5IZC - chains A and B of the 4 polymer chains in the assembly; structure by X-ray diffraction, 1.92 A resolution.

# Chain A (and B)
Name: Pteridine reductase
Source organism: Trypanosoma brucei brucei
Notes: EC 1.5.1.33; chain B of this document is another copy of the same molecule, construct and numbering; everything in this record applies to it too
UniProtKB: O76290 (O76290_TRYBB); numbering as in UniProt (aligned over 1-268)
Sequence (268 residues; each row starts with the number of its first residue):
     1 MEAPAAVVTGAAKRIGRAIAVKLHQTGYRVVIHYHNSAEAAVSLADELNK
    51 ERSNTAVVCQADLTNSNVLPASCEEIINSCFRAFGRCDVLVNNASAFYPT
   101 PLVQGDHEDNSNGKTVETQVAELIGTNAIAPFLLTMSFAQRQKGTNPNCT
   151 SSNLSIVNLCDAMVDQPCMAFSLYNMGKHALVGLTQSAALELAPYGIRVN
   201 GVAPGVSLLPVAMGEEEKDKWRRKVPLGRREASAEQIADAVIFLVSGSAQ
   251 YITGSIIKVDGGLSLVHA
Unresolved in the structure: 1, 104-112, 143-151 (chain B: 1, 104-113, 143-152)
Modified residues: Cys168 (s,S-(2-hydroxyethyl)thiocysteine; CME)
Residues lining bound ligands:
  - 6F4 (N~2~-[(thiophen-2-yl)methyl]-1,3,4-thiadiazole-2,5-diamine): Ser95, Phe97, Cys168, Tyr174, Val206, Leu209, Pro210, Met213, Trp221
  - NADP (NAP; NADP nicotinamide-adenine-dinucleotide phosphate): Gly10, Lys13, Arg14, Ile15, Gly16, His33, Tyr34, His35, Asn36, Ser37, Ala61, Asp62, Leu63, Thr64, Asn93, Ala94, Ser95, Ala96, Thr126, Asn127, Leu159, Cys160, Asp161, Tyr174, Lys178, Pro204, Gly205, Val206, Ser207, Leu208
From the paper describing this entry:
  - binding site for 6F4: Ser95, Phe97, Cys168, Tyr174, Val206, Leu209, Met213, Trp221
  - post-translational modification sites: Cys168

# Interface between chain A and chain B
Contacting residue pairs (52; chain A residue first):
  Gln186(A) - Leu265(B)
  Ala193(A) - Pro226(B)
  Ala193(A) - Leu227(B)
  Arg198(A) - Leu227(B)
  Val206(A) - Tyr251(B)  hydrogen bond (backbone-side chain)
  Val225(A) - Tyr251(B)
  Pro226(A) - Ala193(B)
  Leu227(A) - Ala193(B)
  Leu227(A) - Arg198(B)
  Leu227(A) - Gln250(B)
  Leu227(A) - Tyr251(B)
  Leu227(A) - Thr253(B)
  Arg230(A) - Tyr251(B)  hydrogen bond (backbone-side chain)
  Glu231(A) - Tyr251(B)
  Ala232(A) - Tyr251(B)  hydrogen bond (backbone-side chain)
  Gln236(A) - Tyr251(B)
  Asp239(A) - Ser248(B)
  Phe243(A) - Phe243(B)  hydrophobic
  Ser248(A) - Asp239(B)
  Gln250(A) - Leu227(B)
  Tyr251(A) - Val206(B)  hydrogen bond (side chain-backbone)
  Tyr251(A) - Val225(B)
  Tyr251(A) - Leu227(B)
  Tyr251(A) - Arg230(B)  hydrogen bond (side chain-backbone)
  Tyr251(A) - Glu231(B)
  Tyr251(A) - Ala232(B)  hydrogen bond (side chain-backbone)
  Tyr251(A) - Gln236(B)
  Tyr251(A) - Val259(B)
  Tyr251(A) - Asp260(B)
  Tyr251(A) - Gly261(B)  hydrogen bond (backbone-backbone)
  Ile252(A) - Lys258(B)
  Ile252(A) - Val259(B)  hydrophobic
  Thr253(A) - Asp260(B)
  Thr253(A) - Gly261(B)
  Thr253(A) - Gly262(B)
  Gly254(A) - Lys258(B)  hydrogen bond (backbone-side chain)
  Gly254(A) - Leu265(B)
  Ser255(A) - Lys258(B)  hydrogen bond (side chain-backbone)
  Ile257(A) - Ile257(B)  hydrophobic
  Lys258(A) - Ile252(B)
  Lys258(A) - Gly254(B)  hydrogen bond (side chain-backbone)
  Lys258(A) - Ser255(B)  hydrogen bond (backbone-side chain)
  Val259(A) - Tyr251(B)
  Asp260(A) - Tyr251(B)
  Asp260(A) - Thr253(B)
  Gly261(A) - Tyr251(B)  hydrogen bond (backbone-backbone)
  Gly261(A) - Thr253(B)
  Gly262(A) - Thr253(B)
  Leu265(A) - Gln186(B)
  Leu265(A) - Ala189(B)  hydrophobic
  Leu265(A) - Gly254(B)
  Val266(A) - Leu190(B)  hydrophobic
Also at the interface, not in a pair above, chain A (33 interface residues in all): Ala189, Leu190, Pro194, Ala240, Gly247
Also at the interface, not in a pair above, chain B (33 interface residues in all): Pro194, Ala240, Gly247, Val266

# Summary
Chain A and chain B each contribute 33 residues to their interface; the contacts include 12 hydrogen bonds.
Among the polar pairs are Val206(A)-Tyr251(B), Arg230(A)-Tyr251(B) and Ala232(A)-Tyr251(B). Ligands of chain
A: NADP and compound 6F4. The paper reports a binding site for 6F4 at Ser95(A), Phe97(A) and Cys168(A) among
others; a modification site at Cys168(A).
Chain A and chain B are both Pteridine reductase (Trypanosoma brucei brucei); the structure, Trypanosoma
brucei PTR1 in complex with inhibitor F032, was determined by X-ray diffraction, deposited together with 4WCD,
4WCF, 2YHI and 2YHU.
